9I6B - chains I and A of the 10 polymer chains in the assembly; structure by electron microscopy, 2.70 A resolution.

== Chain I ==
Molecule: Import receptor subunit-like protein
Organism: Thermochaetoides thermophila DSM 1495
UniProtKB: G0SE07 (G0SE07_CHATD); residue numbers follow UniProt; this construct covers 1-71
Sequence (71 residues; numbered 1 to 71; the number before each row is that of its first residue):
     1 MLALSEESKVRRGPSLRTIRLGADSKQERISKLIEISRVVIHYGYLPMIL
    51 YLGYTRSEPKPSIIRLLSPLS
Unresolved in the structure: 1-20
Residues lining bound ligands:
  - 1,2-diacyl-sn-glycero-3-phosphocholine (PC1), molecule 1: Ile-34, Ser-37, Arg-38, Ile-41
  - 1,2-diacyl-sn-glycero-3-phosphocholine (PC1), molecule 2: His-42, Tyr-43, Leu-46, Pro-47, Leu-50, Leu-67

== Chain A ==
Molecule: Mitochondrial import receptor subunit (Tom40)-like protein
Organism: Thermochaetoides thermophila DSM 1495
UniProtKB: G0S7S2 (G0S7S2_CHATD); residue numbers follow UniProt; this construct covers 1-256, 267-347
Sequence (347 residues; row label = number of the first residue in the row; note: 9 numbers in that range are skipped by the numbering (no residue carries them; nothing is unmodelled there); a row labelled like 256A-256I holds insertion residues (256A, then the next letters in order)):
     1 MASSTNSPLAFLRSNPVFASLSDLYDAFQERRQKLGLSNPGLVENIAKEV
    51 QRDVLTTNLMFSGLRADLTKAFSLNPLFQVSHQFAMGERLSPYTFAALYG
   101 TSKMFAQGNIDDQGNLSTTFNYRWTPSFTTKTRFQITPGATGQDMAQFEH
   151 EYSGADFTATIKALNPSFLEGGLTGIFVGQYLQSITPKLSLGLEAVWQRA
   201 GLTQGPDTAISYVGRYKTENWIASAQLQAQGALNASYWQRLGEKVQAGVD
   251 MTLSVN
256A-256I PGAAMMGGP
   265 T
   267 KEGITTFGAKYDFRMSTFRAQIDTKGKLSCVLEKRVAAPVMMTFAADVDH
   317 FTQQAKVGVGISIEAGGEELQDQQPAPNIPF
Unresolved in the structure: 1-20, 256A-256I
Residues lining bound ligands:
  - DU0 (2-[2-[(1S,2S,4S,5'R,6R,7S,8R,9S,12S,13R,16S)-5',7,9,13-tetramethylspiro[5-oxapentacyclo[10.8.0.02,9.04,8.013,18]icos-18-ene-6,2'-oxane]-16-yl]oxyethyl]propane-1,3-diol), molecule 1: Leu-68, Ala-303, Ala-304, Pro-305, Val-306, Ile-329
  - DU0, molecule 2: Leu-189, Leu-191, Val-213, Gly-214, Arg-215, Tyr-216, Trp-221, Ala-223, Ser-224, Ala-225
  - DU0, molecule 3: Trp-221, Ala-223, Ser-224, Ala-225, Ala-235, Ser-236, Tyr-237
  - 1,2-diacyl-sn-glycero-3-phosphocholine (PC1), molecule 1: His-82, Tyr-93, Phe-95, Ile-110, Asp-111, Asp-112, Gln-113, Gly-114, Pro-138
  - 1,2-diacyl-sn-glycero-3-phosphocholine (PC1), molecule 2: His-82, Phe-84, Tyr-93, Asp-112, Gln-113
  - 1,2-diacyl-sn-glycero-3-phosphocholine (PC1), molecule 3: Phe-134, Gln-135, Ile-136, Thr-141, Gly-142, Gln-143, Asp-144, Met-145, Ala-146, Phe-148, Asn-165, Pro-166, Ser-167, Phe-168, Leu-173
  - 1,2-diacyl-sn-glycero-3-phosphocholine (PC1), molecule 4: Phe-273, Gly-274, Ala-275, Tyr-277, Phe-284, Ala-286, Gln-287, Ile-288, Leu-294
  - 1,2-diacyl-sn-glycero-3-phosphocholine (PC1), molecule 5: Gly-292, His-316, Phe-317
  - diundecyl phosphatidyl choline (PLC): Leu-64, Arg-65, Ala-66, Phe-84, Met-86, Leu-298, Lys-300, Val-302, Met-308, Phe-310, Val-325, Ile-327

== Interface between chain I and chain A ==
Contacting residue pairs (54; chain I residue first):
  Leu-21(I) with Glu-170(A); Gly-171(A)
  Gln-27(I) with Leu-169(A)
  Ile-30(I) with Leu-169(A), hydrophobic
  Arg-38(I) with Ile-136(A); Thr-137(A); Asp-144(A), salt bridge
  Ile-41(I) with Leu-116(A); Phe-134(A), hydrophobic; Ile-136(A), hydrophobic
  His-42(I) with Gly-114(A), hydrogen bond (side chain-backbone); Leu-116(A); Ile-136(A); Pro-138(A)
  Tyr-45(I) with Ala-106(A); Gln-107(A); Thr-118(A); Thr-119(A), hydrogen bond (side chain-backbone); Phe-120(A)
  Leu-46(I) with Gly-108(A); Ile-110(A), hydrophobic; Leu-116(A), hydrophobic
  Ile-49(I) with Phe-78(A); Ala-97(A), hydrophobic; Ala-106(A), hydrophobic; Gln-107(A); Gly-108(A)
  Leu-50(I) with Val-80(A), hydrophobic
  Leu-52(I) with Tyr-99(A)
  Gly-53(I) with Phe-78(A); Tyr-99(A)
  Tyr-54(I) with Phe-78(A)
  Arg-56(I) with Pro-76(A); Tyr-99(A)
  Ser-57(I) with Ser-73(A)
  Glu-58(I) with Phe-72(A); Ser-73(A); Gln-339(A), hydrogen bond (backbone-side chain)
  Pro-59(I) with Glu-335(A)
  Pro-61(I) with Phe-72(A), hydrophobic
  Arg-65(I) with Phe-72(A)
  Leu-66(I) with Phe-72(A); Phe-78(A), hydrophobic; Val-80(A)
  Leu-67(I) with His-82(A), hydrogen bond (backbone-side chain); Phe-95(A), hydrophobic
  Ser-68(I) with Lys-70(A)
  Pro-69(I) with Leu-68(A), hydrophobic; Lys-70(A); His-82(A)
  Leu-70(I) with Leu-68(A), hydrophobic; Ile-329(A), hydrophobic; Ala-331(A)
  Ser-71(I) with Lys-70(A)
Other interface residues (no listed pair), chain A (36 interface residues in all): Thr-69, Leu-98, Met-104, Asn-109

== Overview ==
Chain I and chain A form an interface of 25 and 36 residues respectively; the contacts include 4 hydrogen
bonds and 1 salt bridge. Polar pairs include Arg-38(I)/Asp-144(A), His-42(I)/Gly-114(A) and
Tyr-45(I)/Thr-119(A). 2 1,2-diacyl-sn-glycero-3-phosphocholine molecules are bound between chain I and chain
A.
Here chain I is Import receptor subunit-like protein and chain A is Mitochondrial import receptor subunit
(Tom40)-like protein, both from Thermochaetoides thermophila DSM 1495. Entry 9I6B (CryoEM structure of the
Chaetomium thermophilum TOM core complex at 2.7 angstrom resolution (pALDH treated)) was determined by
electron microscopy together with 9I7P and 9I7T from the same study.
